Entry 1DGF (X-ray diffraction, 1.50 A resolution); this record covers chains A and B of the 4 polymer chains in the assembly.

Chain A (and B):
Protein: Catalase
From: Homo sapiens
Notes: EC 1.11.1.6; chain B of this document is another copy of the same molecule, construct and numbering; everything in this record applies to it too
UniProtKB: P04040 (CATA_HUMAN); residues 5-501 here = UniProt positions 5-501
Sequence (497 residues; row label = number of the first residue in the row):
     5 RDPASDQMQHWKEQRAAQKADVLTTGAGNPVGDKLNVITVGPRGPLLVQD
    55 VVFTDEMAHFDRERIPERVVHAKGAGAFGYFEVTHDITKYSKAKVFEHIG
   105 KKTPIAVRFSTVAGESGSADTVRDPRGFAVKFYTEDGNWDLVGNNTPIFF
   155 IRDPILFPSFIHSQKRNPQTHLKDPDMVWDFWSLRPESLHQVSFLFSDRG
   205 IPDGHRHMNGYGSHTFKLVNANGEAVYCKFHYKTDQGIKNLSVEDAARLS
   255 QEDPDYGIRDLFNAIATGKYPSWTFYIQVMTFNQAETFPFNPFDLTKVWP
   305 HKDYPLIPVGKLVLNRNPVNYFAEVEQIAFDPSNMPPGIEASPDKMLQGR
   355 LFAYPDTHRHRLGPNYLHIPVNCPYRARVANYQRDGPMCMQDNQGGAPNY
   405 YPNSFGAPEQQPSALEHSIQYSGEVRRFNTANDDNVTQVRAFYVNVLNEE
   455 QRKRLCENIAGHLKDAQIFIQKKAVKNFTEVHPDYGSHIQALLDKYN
Bound ions: heme Fe near Tyr358 (its only coordinating residue here)
Small-molecule neighbours:
  - heme (HEM), molecule 1: Met61, Phe64, Asp65
  - heme (HEM), molecule 2: Arg72, Val73, Val74, His75, Arg112, Ser114, Gly131, Phe132, Ala133, Val146, Gly147, Asn148, Phe153, Pro158, Phe161, Tyr215, Gly216, Ser217, His218, Leu299, Ile332, Phe334, Met350, Arg354, Ala357, Tyr358, Thr361, His362, Arg365
  - NADPH (NDP; NADPH dihydro-nicotinamide-adenine-dinucleotide phosphate): Pro151, His194, Phe198, Ser201, Arg203, Asn213, Tyr215, His235, Lys237, Ile242, Gln282, Val302, Trp303, Pro304, His305, Gln442, Ala445, Phe446, Val450, Leu451
Curated features (UniProtKB/Swiss-Prot):
  - active site: His75, Asn148
  - binding site (NADP(+)): His194, Ser201, Arg203, Asn213, Lys237, Trp303, His305, Lys306
  - binding site (heme): Tyr358
  - modified residue: Ser9 (Phosphoserine), Lys221 (N6-succinyllysine), Lys233 (N6-acetyllysine), Lys306 (N6-acetyllysine), Ser417 (Phosphoserine), Ser422 (Phosphoserine), Lys480 (N6-acetyllysine), Lys499 (N6-acetyllysine)

Interface between chain A and chain B:
Pairs across the interface - 229 pairs, chain A then chain B:
  Gln11(A) with Gly400(B), hydrogen bond (side chain-backbone)
  Met12(A) with Tyr404(B); Phe409(B), hydrophobic
  Gln13(A) with Phe409(B)
  Trp15(A) with Gly400(B); Ala401(B), hydrophobic; Pro402(B); Phe409(B); Gly410(B); Ala411(B)
  Lys16(A) with Ser408(B), hydrogen bond (side chain-backbone); Phe409(B)
  Arg19(A) with Gly410(B), hydrogen bond (side chain-backbone)
  Ala24(A) with Gly410(B); Ala411(B); Glu413(B)
  Asp25(A) with Arg382(B), salt bridge; Ala384(B); Pro412(B); Glu413(B), hydrogen bond (backbone-backbone)
  Val26(A) with Ala384(B); Glu413(B); Gln415(B)
  Leu27(A) with Ala384(B); Asn385(B); Tyr386(B), hydrophobic; Tyr405(B), hydrophobic; Pro412(B), hydrophobic; Glu413(B), hydrogen bond (backbone-backbone); Gln414(B)
  Thr28(A) with Arg382(B); Val383(B); Ala384(B), hydrogen bond (backbone-backbone); Asn385(B), hydrogen bond (backbone-side chain)
  Thr29(A) with Val383(B); Asn385(B)
  Gly30(A) with Leu371(B); Pro378(B); Val383(B); Gln387(B)
  Ala31(A) with Gly141(B); Asn142(B), hydrogen bond (backbone-backbone); Asn338(B); Leu371(B); Pro378(B)
  Gly32(A) with Asp140(B); Gly141(B), hydrogen bond (backbone-backbone); Pro378(B)
  Asn33(A) with Asp140(B), hydrogen bond (side chain-backbone); Gly141(B); Asn142(B), hydrogen bond (side chain-backbone); Asn338(B); Met339(B); Pro340(B)
  Pro34(A) with Asp140(B); Pro341(B), hydrophobic; Gln415(B); Ala418(B)
  Val35(A) with Gln414(B); Gln415(B), hydrogen bond (backbone-backbone); Ala418(B)
  Gly36(A) with Gln414(B); Gln415(B); Pro416(B); Ala418(B); Leu419(B)
  Asp37(A) with Gln414(B); Leu419(B)
  Lys38(A) with Tyr405(B); Gln414(B), hydrogen bond (backbone-side chain)
  Leu39(A) with Tyr405(B), hydrophobic; Pro406(B); Gln414(B)
  Val52(A) with Gln352(B)
  Gln53(A) with Gln352(B), hydrogen bond; Leu355(B)
  Val55(A) with Ser337(B)
  Asp59(A) with Arg363(B); Gln387(B), hydrogen bond
  Glu60(A) with Gln387(B)
  Ala62(A) with Arg363(B)
  His63(A) with Asn369(B), hydrogen bond; Gln387(B); Arg388(B), hydrogen bond (side chain-backbone); Asp389(B)
  Arg66(A) with Arg363(B); Pro368(B); Gly390(B); Pro391(B)
  Glu67(A) with Arg388(B); Asp389(B); Gly390(B), hydrogen bond (backbone-backbone)
  Ile69(A) with Gly390(B); Pro391(B)
  Asp140(A) with Gly32(B); Asn33(B), hydrogen bond (backbone-side chain); Pro34(B)
  Gly141(A) with Ala31(B); Gly32(B), hydrogen bond (backbone-backbone); Asn33(B)
  Asn142(A) with Ala31(B), hydrogen bond (backbone-backbone); Asn33(B), hydrogen bond (backbone-side chain)
  Val323(A) with Asp396(B); Gly399(B); Gly400(B)
  Asn324(A) with Asp396(B); Asn397(B), hydrogen bond; Gly399(B), hydrogen bond (side chain-backbone)
  Phe326(A) with Asp389(B); Gly390(B); Cys393(B), hydrophobic; Asn397(B)
  Ala327(A) with Asn397(B)
  Glu328(A) with Asp396(B)
  Gln331(A) with Gly390(B); Met392(B); Cys393(B), hydrogen bond (side chain-backbone)
  Ser337(A) with Val55(B)
  Asn338(A) with Ala31(B); Asn33(B)
  Met339(A) with Asn33(B)
  Pro340(A) with Asn33(B)
  Pro341(A) with Pro34(B)
  Gln352(A) with Val52(B); Gln53(B), hydrogen bond
  Leu355(A) with Gln53(B)
  Arg363(A) with Ala62(B); Arg66(B)
  Leu366(A) with Met392(B)
  Pro368(A) with Arg66(B)
  Asn369(A) with His63(B), hydrogen bond; Met392(B); Met394(B)
  Leu371(A) with Gly30(B); Ala31(B)
  His372(A) with Met394(B)
  Ile373(A) with Met392(B), hydrophobic; Met394(B)
  Pro378(A) with Gly30(B); Ala31(B); Gly32(B)
  Ala381(A) with Gly32(B)
  Arg382(A) with Asp25(B), salt bridge; Thr28(B)
  Val383(A) with Thr28(B); Thr29(B); Gly30(B)
  Ala384(A) with Asp25(B); Val26(B); Leu27(B); Thr28(B), hydrogen bond (backbone-backbone)
  Asn385(A) with Leu27(B); Thr28(B), hydrogen bond (side chain-backbone); Thr29(B)
  Tyr386(A) with Leu27(B), hydrophobic
  Gln387(A) with Gly30(B); Asp59(B), hydrogen bond; Glu60(B); His63(B)
  Arg388(A) with His63(B), hydrogen bond (backbone-side chain); Glu67(B)
  Asp389(A) with His63(B); Glu67(B); Phe326(B)
  Gly390(A) with Arg66(B); Glu67(B), hydrogen bond (backbone-backbone); Ile69(B); Phe326(B); Gln331(B)
  Pro391(A) with Arg66(B); Ile69(B)
  Met392(A) with Gln331(B); Leu366(B); Asn369(B); Ile373(B), hydrophobic; Met392(B)
  Cys393(A) with Phe326(B), hydrophobic; Gln331(B), hydrogen bond (backbone-side chain)
  Met394(A) with His372(B); Ile373(B), hydrophobic; Pro374(B); Met394(B), hydrophobic
  Asp396(A) with Val323(B); Asn324(B); Glu328(B)
  Asn397(A) with Asn324(B), hydrogen bond; Phe326(B); Ala327(B)
  Gly399(A) with Val323(B); Asn324(B), hydrogen bond (backbone-side chain)
  Gly400(A) with Gln11(B), hydrogen bond (backbone-side chain); Trp15(B); Val323(B)
  Ala401(A) with Trp15(B), hydrophobic
  Pro402(A) with Trp15(B)
  Tyr404(A) with Met12(B)
  Tyr405(A) with Leu27(B), hydrophobic; Leu39(B), hydrophobic
  Pro406(A) with Leu39(B)
  Ser408(A) with Lys16(B), hydrogen bond (backbone-side chain)
  Phe409(A) with Met12(B), hydrophobic; Gln13(B); Trp15(B); Lys16(B)
  Gly410(A) with Trp15(B); Ala24(B)
  Ala411(A) with Trp15(B); Ala24(B)
  Pro412(A) with Asp25(B); Leu27(B), hydrophobic
  Glu413(A) with Ala24(B); Asp25(B), hydrogen bond (backbone-backbone); Val26(B); Leu27(B), hydrogen bond (backbone-backbone)
  Gln414(A) with Leu27(B); Val35(B); Gly36(B); Asp37(B); Lys38(B), hydrogen bond (side chain-backbone); Leu39(B)
  Gln415(A) with Val26(B); Pro34(B); Val35(B), hydrogen bond (backbone-backbone); Gly36(B)
  Pro416(A) with Gly36(B)
  Ala418(A) with Pro34(B); Gly36(B)
  Leu419(A) with Gly36(B); Asp37(B)
Also at the interface, not in a pair above, chain A (102 interface residues in all): Ile42, Val44, Pro49, Val56, Thr58, Arg68, Phe356, Gly367, Tyr370, Pro374, Gln395, Glu420
Also at the interface, not in a pair above, chain B (102 interface residues in all): Arg19, Ile42, Val56, Thr58, Arg68, Phe356, Gly367, Tyr370, Ala381, Gln395, Glu420, Tyr425, Val429

Summary:
Chain A and chain B each contribute 102 residues to their interface; the contacts include 41 hydrogen bonds
and 2 salt bridges. Polar pairs include Asp25(A)-Arg382(B), Gln11(A)-Gly400(B) and Lys16(A)-Ser408(B). Ligands
of chain A: heme and NADPH.
Chain A and chain B are both Catalase (Homo sapiens); the structure, Human erythrocyte catalase, was
determined by X-ray diffraction (same publication as 1DGG, 1DGH and 1DGB).
